7FJE - chains d and e of the 8 polymer chains in the assembly; structure by electron microscopy, 3.00 A resolution.

# Chain d
Protein: T-cell surface glycoprotein CD3 delta chain
Organism: Homo sapiens
UniProtKB: P04234 (CD3D_HUMAN); residue numbers follow UniProt; this construct covers 1-171
Sequence (171 residues; numbered 1 to 171; the number before each row is that of its first residue):
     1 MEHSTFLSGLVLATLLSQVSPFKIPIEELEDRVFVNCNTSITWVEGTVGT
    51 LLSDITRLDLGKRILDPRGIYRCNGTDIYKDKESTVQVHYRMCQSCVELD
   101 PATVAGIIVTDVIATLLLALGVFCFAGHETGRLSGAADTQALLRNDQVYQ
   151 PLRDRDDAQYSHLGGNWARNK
Not modelled in the structure: 1-21, 129-171
Disulfides: C37-C73, C93-C96
UniProt features mapped onto this chain:
  - modified residue (Phosphotyrosine): Y149, Y160
  - glycosylation (N-linked (GlcNAc...) asparagine): N38, N74

# Chain e
Protein: T-cell surface glycoprotein CD3 epsilon chain
Organism: Homo sapiens
UniProtKB: P07766 (CD3E_HUMAN); residue numbers follow UniProt; this construct covers 1-207
Sequence (207 residues; row label = number of the first residue in the row):
     1 MQSGTHWRVLGLCLLSVGVWGQDGNEEMGGITQTPYKVSISGTTVILTCP
    51 QYPGSEILWQHNDKNIGGDEDDKNIGSDEDHLSLKEFSELEQSGYYVCYP
   101 RGSKPEDANFYLYLRARVCENCMEMDVMSVATIVIVDICITGGLLLLVYY
   151 WSKNRKAKAKPVTRGAGAGGRQRGQNKERPPPVPNPDYEPIRKGQRDLYS
   201 GLNQRRI
Not modelled in the structure: 1-32, 156-207
Disulfides: C49-C98

# Chain d / chain e interface
Contacting residue pairs (47):
  F22(d) - A108(e)
  F22(d) - Y111(e)
  K23(d) - D63(e)  salt bridge
  K23(d) - Y111(e)
  I24(d) - Y95(e)  hydrogen bond (backbone-side chain)
  P25(d) - Y95(e)
  I26(d) - Y95(e)
  E28(d) - Y113(e)
  E28(d) - R115(e)  salt bridge
  R72(d) - Q33(e)
  E83(d) - N109(e)
  S84(d) - N109(e)
  T85(d) - N109(e)  hydrogen bond (backbone-backbone)
  T85(d) - F110(e)
  T85(d) - Y111(e)  hydrogen bond (backbone-backbone)
  V86(d) - Y111(e)
  Q87(d) - P35(e)
  Q87(d) - Y36(e)  hydrogen bond (side chain-backbone)
  Q87(d) - F110(e)
  Q87(d) - Y111(e)  hydrogen bond (backbone-backbone)
  Q87(d) - L112(e)
  Q87(d) - Y113(e)  hydrogen bond (backbone-backbone)
  V88(d) - Y113(e)
  H89(d) - V38(e)
  H89(d) - Y113(e)  hydrogen bond (backbone-backbone)
  H89(d) - L114(e)
  H89(d) - R115(e)  hydrogen bond (backbone-backbone)
  Y90(d) - Y113(e)
  Y90(d) - R115(e)
  R91(d) - I40(e)
  R91(d) - R115(e)  hydrogen bond (backbone-backbone)
  R91(d) - R117(e)  hydrogen bond (side chain-backbone)
  M92(d) - R115(e)
  M92(d) - R117(e)
  S95(d) - M125(e)  hydrogen bond (backbone-backbone)
  C96(d) - C122(e)  hydrophobic
  C96(d) - M123(e)
  V97(d) - C122(e)
  V97(d) - M123(e)  hydrogen bond (backbone-backbone)
  E98(d) - N121(e)
  L99(d) - N121(e)  hydrogen bond (backbone-backbone)
  L99(d) - M123(e)  hydrophobic
  D111(d) - D137(e)
  T115(d) - T141(e)
  V122(d) - L145(e)  hydrophobic
  F123(d) - S152(e)
  A126(d) - S152(e)
Other interface residues (no listed pair), chain d (32 interface residues in all): E45, C93, P101, L118, A119
Other interface residues (no listed pair), chain e (31 interface residues in all): E89, A116, V118, E120, E124, V148, Y149

# Overview
Chain d and chain e form an interface of 32 and 31 residues respectively, with 13 hydrogen bonds and 2 salt
bridges. Among the polar pairs are K23(d)-D63(e), E28(d)-R115(e) and I24(d)-Y95(e).
Here chain d is T-cell surface glycoprotein CD3 delta chain and chain e is T-cell surface glycoprotein CD3
epsilon chain, both from Homo sapiens. Entry 7FJE (Cryo-EM structure of a membrane protein(LL)) was determined
by electron microscopy (same publication as 7FJD and 7FJF).
